Entry 6MK3 (X-ray diffraction, 1.48 A resolution); this record covers chain A.

# Chain A
Molecule: DNA-(apurinic or apyrimidinic site) lyase
From: Homo sapiens
Notes: EC 3.1.-.-, 4.2.99.18
UniProt: P27695 (APEX1_HUMAN); numbering as in UniProt (aligned over 40-318)
Sequence (285 residues; numbered 34 to 318; the number before each row is that of its first residue):
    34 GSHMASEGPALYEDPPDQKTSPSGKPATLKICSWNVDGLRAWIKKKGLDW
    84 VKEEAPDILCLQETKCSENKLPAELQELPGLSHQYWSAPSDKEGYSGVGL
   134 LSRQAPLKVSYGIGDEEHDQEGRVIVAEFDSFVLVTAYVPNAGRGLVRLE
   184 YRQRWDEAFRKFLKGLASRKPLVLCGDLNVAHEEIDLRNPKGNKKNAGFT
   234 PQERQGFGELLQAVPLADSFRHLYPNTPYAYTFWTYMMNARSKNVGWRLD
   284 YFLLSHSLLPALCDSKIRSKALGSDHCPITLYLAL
Disordered / not traced: 34-37
Construct notes: expression tag (34-39); conflict Ala138 (Cys in P27695)
Reported in the primary citation:
  - binding site for dimethyl sulfoxide: Gln137, Leu140, Phe162, Asp163, Asn174, Phe266, Trp280, Leu282
  - contacts within the chain: Asn174-Gly176 (hydrogen bond)
  - binding site for 1,2-ethanediol: Glu216

# Overview
The paper reports a binding site for dimethyl sulfoxide at Gln137, Leu140 and Phe162 among others; a binding
site for 1,2-ethanediol at Glu216.
Chain A is DNA-(apurinic or apyrimidinic site) lyase (Homo sapiens); the structure, Crystallographic solvent
mapping analysis of DMSO bound to APE1, was determined by X-ray diffraction (same publication as 6MKK, 6MKM
and 6MKO).
